Entry 1QSF (X-ray diffraction, 2.80 A resolution); this record covers chains A and E of the 5 polymer chains in the assembly.

== Chain A ==
Name: MHC class I HLA-A
Source organism: Homo sapiens
Reference sequence: P01892 (1A02_HUMAN); residues 1-274 here correspond to UniProt positions 25-298 (UniProt number = residue number + 24)
Sequence (274 residues; numbered 1 to 274; the number before each row is that of its first residue):
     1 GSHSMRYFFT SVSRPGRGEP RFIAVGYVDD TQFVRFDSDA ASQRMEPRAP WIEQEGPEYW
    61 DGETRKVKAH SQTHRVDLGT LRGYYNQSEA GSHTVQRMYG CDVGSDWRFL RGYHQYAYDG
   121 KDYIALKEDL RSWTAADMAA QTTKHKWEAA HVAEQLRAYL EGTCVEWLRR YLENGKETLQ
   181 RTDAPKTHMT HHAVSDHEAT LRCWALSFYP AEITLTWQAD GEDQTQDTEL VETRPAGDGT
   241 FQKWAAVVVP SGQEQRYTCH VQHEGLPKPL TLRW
Disulfides: Cys101-Cys164, Cys203-Cys259

== Chain E ==
Name: Human T-cell receptor
Source organism: Homo sapiens
Sequence (243 residues; numbered 3 to 246 plus 1 insertion-coded residue; 2 numbers in that range are skipped by the numbering (no residue carries them; nothing is unmodelled there); the number before each row is that of its first residue):
     3 GVTQTPKFQV LKTGQSMTLQ CAQDMNHEYM SWYRQDPGMG LRLIHYSVGA GITDQGEVPN
    63 G
    65 YNVSRSTTED FPLRLLSAAP SQTSVYFCAS RPGLAGGRP
   105 EQYFGPGTRL TV
  116A T
   117 EDLKNVFPPE VAVFEPSEAE ISHTQKATLV CLATGFYPDH VELSWWVNGK EVHSGVSTDP
   177 QPLKEQPALN DSRYALSSRL RVSATFWQNP RNHFRCQVQF YGLSENDEWA QDRAKPVTQI
   237 VSAEAWGRAD
Disulfides: Cys23-Cys92, Cys147-Cys212
From the paper describing this entry:
  - conformationally variable residues (loop rearrangement, order/disorder transition, side-chain flip): Glu30, Arg95, Leu98, Gly100, Gly101

== Interface between chain A and chain E ==
Pairs across the interface - 5 pairs, chain A then chain E:
  Ala69(A) with Leu98(E)
  Gln72(A) with Leu98(E)
  Ala150(A) with Gly100(E); Gly101(E), hydrogen bond (backbone-backbone)
  Gln155(A) with Pro103(E)
Also at the interface, not in a pair above, chain A (5 interface residues in all): Thr73
Also at the interface, not in a pair above, chain E (5 interface residues in all): Arg102

== Overview ==
Chain A and chain E each contribute 5 residues to their interface, with 1 hydrogen bond. The hydrogen-bonded
pair Ala150(A)-Gly101(E) is a backbone contact. From the paper: conformational variability at Glu30(E),
Arg95(E) and Leu98(E) among others.
Chain A is MHC class I HLA-A and chain E is Human T-cell receptor, both from Homo sapiens; the structure,
Structure of A6-TCR bound to HLA-A2 complexed with altered htlv-1 tax peptide Y8A, was determined by X-ray
diffraction together with 1QSE and 1QRN from the same study.
